Entry 8J56 (X-ray diffraction, 3.50 A resolution); this record covers chains C and F of the 6 polymer chains in the assembly.

[Chain C (and F)]
Molecule: Flagellar transcriptional regulator FlhC
From: Cupriavidus necator
Notes: chain F of this document is another copy of the same molecule, construct and numbering; everything in this record applies to it too
UniProtKB: A0A7T4G0G8 (A0A7T4G0G8_CUPNE); residue numbers follow UniProt; this construct covers 1-201
Sequence (201 residues; row label = number of the first residue in the row):
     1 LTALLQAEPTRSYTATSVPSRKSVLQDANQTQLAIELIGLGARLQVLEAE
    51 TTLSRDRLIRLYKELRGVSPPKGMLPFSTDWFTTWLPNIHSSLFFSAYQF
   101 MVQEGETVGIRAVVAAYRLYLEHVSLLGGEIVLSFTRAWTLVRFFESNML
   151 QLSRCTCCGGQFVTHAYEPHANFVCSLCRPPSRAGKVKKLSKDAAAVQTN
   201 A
Disordered / not traced: 1-21, 182-201 (chain F: 1-22, 181-201)
Sequence notes: conflict Leu-1 (Met in A0A7T4G0G8)
Ion coordination: Zn2+: Cys-155, Cys-158, Cys-175, Cys-178

[Interface between chain C and chain F]
Residue-residue contacts - 15 pairs, chain C then chain F:
  Ser-23(C) / Glu-64(F)  hydrogen bond
  Val-24(C) / Arg-57(F)
  Val-24(C) / Arg-60(F)
  Val-24(C) / Glu-64(F)  hydrogen bond (backbone-side chain)
  Leu-25(C) / Leu-61(F)  hydrophobic
  Leu-25(C) / Glu-64(F)  hydrogen bond (backbone-side chain)
  Leu-25(C) / Leu-65(F)  hydrophobic
  Gln-32(C) / Gln-32(F)
  Arg-57(C) / Val-24(F)
  Arg-60(C) / Val-24(F)
  Leu-61(C) / Leu-25(F)  hydrophobic
  Glu-64(C) / Ser-23(F)  hydrogen bond
  Glu-64(C) / Val-24(F)  hydrogen bond (side chain-backbone)
  Glu-64(C) / Leu-25(F)  hydrogen bond (side chain-backbone)
  Leu-65(C) / Leu-25(F)  hydrophobic
Interface residues without a listed pair, chain C (12 interface residues in all): Lys-22, Ala-28, Ile-35
Interface residues without a listed pair, chain F (10 interface residues in all): Ile-35

[Overview]
12 residues of chain C and 10 residues of chain F are in contact; the contacts include 6 hydrogen bonds. Polar
contacts include Ser-23(C)/Glu-64(F), Val-24(C)/Glu-64(F) and Leu-25(C)/Glu-64(F). Cys-155(C), Cys-158(C),
Cys-175(C) and Cys-178(C) form the Zn2+ site.
Both chains are Flagellar transcriptional regulator FlhC (Cupriavidus necator). Entry 8J56 (Crystal structure
of the FlhDC complex from Cupriavidus necator) was determined by X-ray diffraction.
